Entry 3WKJ (X-ray diffraction, 2.80 A resolution); this record covers chains A and I of the 10 polymer chains in the assembly.

[Chain A]
Protein: Histone H3.1
Source organism: Homo sapiens
UniProt: P68431 (H31_HUMAN); residues 0-135 here correspond to UniProt positions 1-136 (UniProt number = residue number + 1)
Amino-acid sequence (139 residues; each row starts with the number of its first residue; numbers below 1 keep their minus sign (Gly-3 is residue -3)):
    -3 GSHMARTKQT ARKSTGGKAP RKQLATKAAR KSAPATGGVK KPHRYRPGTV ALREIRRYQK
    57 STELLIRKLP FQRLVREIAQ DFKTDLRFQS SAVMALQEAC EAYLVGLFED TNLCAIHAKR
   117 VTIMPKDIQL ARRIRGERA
Not modelled in the structure: -3 to 37, 135
Construct notes: expression tag (-3 to -1)
Swiss-Prot annotation at these positions:
  - modified residue: Arg2 (Asymmetric dimethylarginine), Thr3 (Phosphothreonine), Lys4 (Allysine), Gln5 (5-glutamyl dopamine), Thr6 (Phosphothreonine), Arg8 (Citrulline), Lys9 (N6,N6,N6-trimethyllysine), Ser10 (ADP-ribosylserine), Thr11 (Phosphothreonine), Lys14 (N6-(2-hydroxyisobutyryl)lysine), Arg17 (Asymmetric dimethylarginine), Lys18 (N6-(2-hydroxyisobutyryl)lysine), Lys23 (N6-(2-hydroxyisobutyryl)lysine), Arg26 (Citrulline), Lys27 (N6,N6,N6-trimethyllysine), Ser28 (ADP-ribosylserine), Lys36 (N6,N6,N6-trimethyllysine), Lys37 (N6-methyllysine), Tyr41 (Phosphotyrosine), Lys56 (N6,N6,N6-trimethyllysine) and 8 more in UniProt
  - lipidation: Lys18 (N6-decanoyllysine)

[Chain I]
Molecule: 146-nt DNA strand
Source organism: Homo sapiens
Sequence (146 nucleotides; numbered 1 to 146; the number before each row is that of its first residue):
     1 ATCAATATCC ACCTGCAGAT TCTACCAAAA GTGTATTTGG AAACTGCTCC ATCAAAAGGC
    61 ATGTTCAGCT GAATTCAGCT GAACATGCCT TTTGATGGAG CAGTTTCCAA ATACACTTTT
   121 GGTAGAATCT GCAGGTGGAT ATTGAT
Not modelled in the structure: 146
Metal / ion sites: Mn2+ near DG121 (its only coordinating residue here)

[How chain A and chain I interact]
Contacting residue pairs - 27 pairs, chain A then chain I:
  His39(A) - DT142(I)  base contact
  His39(A) - DT143(I)  sugar contact
  Arg40(A) - DT65(I)  base contact
  Arg40(A) - DT143(I)  sugar contact
  Tyr41(A) - DT142(I)  phosphate contact
  Tyr41(A) - DT143(I)  phosphate contact
  Arg42(A) - DA67(I)  phosphate contact
  Arg42(A) - DG68(I)  salt bridge to the phosphate
  Arg42(A) - DT143(I)  hydrogen bond to the phosphate
  Pro43(A) - DA67(I)  phosphate contact
  Pro43(A) - DG68(I)  sugar contact
  Thr45(A) - DT142(I)  phosphate contact
  Thr45(A) - DT143(I)  hydrogen bond to the phosphate
  Arg63(A) - DC60(I)  sugar contact
  Arg72(A) - DC50(I)  salt bridge to the phosphate
  Arg83(A) - DC49(I)  hydrogen bond to the base
  Arg83(A) - DC50(I)  sugar contact
  Phe84(A) - DC49(I)  sugar contact
  Phe84(A) - DC50(I)  hydrogen bond to the phosphate
  Gln85(A) - DC49(I)  phosphate contact
  Ser86(A) - DC49(I)  hydrogen bond to the phosphate
  Arg116(A) - DT70(I)  phosphate contact
  Arg116(A) - DG71(I)  salt bridge to the phosphate
  Val117(A) - DT70(I)  hydrogen bond to the phosphate
  Thr118(A) - DC69(I)  phosphate contact
  Thr118(A) - DT70(I)  hydrogen bond to the phosphate
  Met120(A) - DG71(I)  phosphate contact
Interface residues without a listed pair, chain A (18 interface residues in all): Leu82, Lys115
Interface residues without a listed pair, chain I (13 interface residues in all): DG59, DG144

[Summary]
Chain A and chain I form an interface of 18 and 13 residues respectively; the contacts include 7 hydrogen
bonds and 3 salt bridges. Polar contacts include Arg83(A)-DC49(I), Arg42(A)-DT143(I) and Thr45(A)-DT143(I).
Here chain A is Histone H3.1 and chain I is a 146-nt DNA strand, both from Homo sapiens. Entry 3WKJ (The
nucleosome containing human TSH2B) was determined by X-ray diffraction.
